PDB entry 4U5E | X-ray diffraction, 3.51 A resolution | chains A and D of the 6 polymer chains in the assembly

# Chain A (and D)
Molecule: Glutamate receptor 2
From: Rattus norvegicus
Notes: chain D of this document is another copy of the same molecule, construct and numbering; everything in this record applies to it too
UniProtKB: P19491 (GRIA2_RAT); aligned to UniProt positions 25-838 over residues 6-824 (the alignment contains insertions or deletions, so no single offset holds)
Sequence (814 residues; numbered 6 to 824; 5 numbers in that range are skipped by the numbering (no residue carries them; nothing is unmodelled there); the number before each row is that of its first residue):
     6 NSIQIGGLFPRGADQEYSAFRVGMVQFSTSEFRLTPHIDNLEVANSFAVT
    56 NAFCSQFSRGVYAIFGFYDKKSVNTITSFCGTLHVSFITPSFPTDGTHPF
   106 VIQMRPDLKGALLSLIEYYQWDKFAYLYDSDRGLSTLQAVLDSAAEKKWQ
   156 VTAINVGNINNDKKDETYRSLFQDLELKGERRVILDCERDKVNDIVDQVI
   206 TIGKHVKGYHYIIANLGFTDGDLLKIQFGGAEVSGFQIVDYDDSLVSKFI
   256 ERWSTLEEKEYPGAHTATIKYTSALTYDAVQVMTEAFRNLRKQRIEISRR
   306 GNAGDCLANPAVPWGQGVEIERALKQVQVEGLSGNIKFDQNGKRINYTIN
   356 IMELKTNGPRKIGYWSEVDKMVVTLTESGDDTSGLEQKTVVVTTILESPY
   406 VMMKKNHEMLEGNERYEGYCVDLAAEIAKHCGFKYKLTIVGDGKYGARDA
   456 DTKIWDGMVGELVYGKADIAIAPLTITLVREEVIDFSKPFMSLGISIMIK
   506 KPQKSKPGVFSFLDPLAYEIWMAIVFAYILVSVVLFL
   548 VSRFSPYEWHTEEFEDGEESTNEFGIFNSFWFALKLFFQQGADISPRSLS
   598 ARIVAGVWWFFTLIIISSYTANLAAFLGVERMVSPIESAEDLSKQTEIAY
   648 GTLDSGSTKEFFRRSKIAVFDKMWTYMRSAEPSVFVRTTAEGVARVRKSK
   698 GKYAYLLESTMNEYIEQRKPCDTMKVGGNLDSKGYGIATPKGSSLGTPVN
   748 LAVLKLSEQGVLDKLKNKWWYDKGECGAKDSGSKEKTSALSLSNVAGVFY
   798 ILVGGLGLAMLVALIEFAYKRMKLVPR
Not modelled in the structure: 383-390, 548-596, 776-784, 815-824 (chain D: 382-389, 548-596, 775-783, 815-824)
Differences from the reference sequence: engineered mutation Gly-184 (Lys203 in P19491), Glu-237 (Asn256 in P19491), Asp-385 (Asn406 in P19491), Gln-392 (Asn413 in P19491), Asp-461 (Asn482 in P19491), Ala-528 (Cys549 in P19491), Leu-535 (Gly556 in P19491), Glu-565 (Ser586 in P19491), Phe-577 (Leu598 in P19491), Ala-580 (Ser601 in P19491), Lys-582 (Gly603 in P19491), Leu-583 (Ala604 in P19491), Phe-585 (Met606 in P19491), Ala-589 (Cys610 in P19491), Ala-598 (Gly619 in P19491), Ala-602 (Gly623 in P19491), Gly-625 (Thr646 in P19491), Ala-815 (Cys836 in P19491), Arg-818 (Ser839 in P19491), Met-819 (Arg840 in P19491), Lys-820 (Ala841 in P19491), Leu-821 (Glu842 in P19491), Val-822 (Ala843 in P19491), Pro-823 (Lys844 in P19491)
Swiss-Prot annotation at these positions:
  - binding site (L-glutamate): Thr-482
  - glycosylation: Asn-351 (N-linked (GlcNAc...) asparagine)
Disulfides: Cys-59/Cys-311, Cys-718/Cys-773
Covalently attached groups: N-acetylglucosamine (NAG) linked to Asn-351
Ligand contacts:
  - FWF (N,N'-[biphenyl-4,4'-diyldi(2R)propane-2,1-diyl]dipropane-2-sulfonamide): Ile-481, Lys-493, Pro-494, Phe-495, Met-496, Ser-497, Ser-729, Lys-730, Gly-731, Val-750, Leu-751, Ser-754
  - 3-(carboxymethyl)-4-isopropenylproline (KAI): Glu-402, Tyr-450, Pro-478, Leu-479, Thr-480, Arg-485, Leu-650, Ser-652, Gly-653, Ser-654, Thr-655, Thr-686, Glu-705, Met-708, Tyr-732
From the paper describing this entry:
  - mutagenesis - I633A, I633E: decreased signaling
  - mutagenesis - I633A, I633E: unchanged expression

# How chain A and chain D interact
Pairs across the interface - 70 pairs, chain A then chain D:
  Ile-481(A) with Leu-751(D), hydrophobic
  Thr-482(A) with Glu-755(D)
  Leu-483(A) with Leu-748(D), hydrophobic; Leu-751(D), hydrophobic; Lys-752(D); Glu-755(D), hydrogen bond (backbone-side chain)
  Glu-486(A) with Lys-493(D), salt bridge; Asn-747(D); Leu-751(D)
  Phe-491(A) with Lys-493(D), hydrogen bond (backbone-side chain)
  Ser-492(A) with Lys-493(D)
  Lys-493(A) with Ile-481(D); Glu-486(D), salt bridge; Phe-491(D), hydrogen bond (side chain-backbone); Ser-492(D); Lys-493(D)
  Pro-494(A) with Pro-494(D), hydrophobic
  Ile-613(A) with Leu-610(D), hydrophobic
  Tyr-616(A) with Ile-611(D); Ser-614(D)
  Thr-617(A) with Ser-614(D), hydrogen bond; Ala-618(D)
  Leu-620(A) with Ser-615(D); Ala-618(D)
  Ala-621(A) with Ala-618(D)
  Leu-624(A) with Ala-618(D), hydrophobic; Asn-619(D); Ala-622(D)
  Arg-661(A) with Glu-755(D), salt bridge
  Asn-747(A) with Glu-486(D), hydrogen bond
  Leu-748(A) with Leu-483(D); Glu-486(D)
  Leu-751(A) with Ile-481(D), hydrophobic; Thr-482(D); Leu-483(D), hydrophobic; Glu-486(D)
  Lys-752(A) with Leu-483(D)
  Glu-755(A) with Thr-482(D); Leu-483(D), hydrogen bond (side chain-backbone)
  Asp-760(A) with Ser-729(D)
  Ala-786(A) with Asn-619(D)
  Leu-787(A) with Pro-520(D); Leu-521(D), hydrophobic; Ala-522(D); Ile-525(D); Asn-619(D), hydrogen bond (backbone-side chain)
  Val-795(A) with Phe-608(D), hydrophobic; Ile-611(D), hydrophobic
  Phe-796(A) with Ala-528(D); Ile-529(D); Ala-532(D), hydrophobic; Phe-608(D), hydrophobic
  Ile-798(A) with Val-604(D); Phe-607(D), hydrophobic
  Leu-799(A) with Ala-532(D), hydrophobic; Val-536(D), hydrophobic; Val-604(D), hydrophobic
  Gly-802(A) with Val-604(D)
  Leu-803(A) with Leu-535(D), hydrophobic; Val-536(D), hydrophobic; Val-539(D), hydrophobic; Val-601(D), hydrophobic
  Leu-805(A) with Ile-600(D), hydrophobic
  Ala-806(A) with Ser-597(D); Ile-600(D), hydrophobic; Val-601(D), hydrophobic
  Met-807(A) with Leu-542(D), hydrophobic
  Val-809(A) with Ser-597(D)
  Ala-810(A) with Ser-597(D)
  Glu-813(A) with Ser-597(D)
Also at the interface, not in a pair above, chain A (46 interface residues in all): Glu-487, Trp-526, Thr-609, Gly-625, Phe-658, Ser-729, Ser-754, Gln-756, Ser-788, Leu-789, Val-792
Also at the interface, not in a pair above, chain D (49 interface residues in all): Glu-487, Asp-519, Glu-524, Trp-605, Trp-606, Ile-612, Thr-617, Phe-658, Ile-664, Ser-754, Asp-760

# Overview
Chain A and chain D form an interface of 46 and 49 residues respectively, with 7 hydrogen bonds and 3 salt
bridges. Among the polar pairs are Glu-486(A)/Lys-493(D), Arg-661(A)/Glu-755(D) and Leu-483(A)/Glu-755(D).
From the paper: I633A and I633E of chain A reduce signaling; I633A and I633E of chain A leave expression
unchanged.
Both chains are Glutamate receptor 2 (Rattus norvegicus). Entry 4U5E (Crystal structure of GluA2 T625G,
con-ikot-ikot snail toxin, partial agonist KA and postitive modulator (R,R)-2b complex) was determined by
X-ray diffraction (same publication as 4U5B, 4U5C, 4U5D and 4U5F).
